Entry 4BIM (X-ray diffraction, 2.95 A resolution); this record covers chains A and B.

== Chain A (and B) ==
Protein: Catalase 3
Source organism: Neurospora crassa
Notes: EC 1.11.1.6; chain B of this document is another copy of the same molecule, construct and numbering; everything in this record applies to it too
UniProtKB: Q9C169 (CAT3_NEUCR); numbering as in UniProt (aligned over 1-719)
Chain sequence (746 residues; numbered -26 to 719; the number before each row is that of its first residue; numbers below 1 keep their minus sign (Met-26 is residue -26)):
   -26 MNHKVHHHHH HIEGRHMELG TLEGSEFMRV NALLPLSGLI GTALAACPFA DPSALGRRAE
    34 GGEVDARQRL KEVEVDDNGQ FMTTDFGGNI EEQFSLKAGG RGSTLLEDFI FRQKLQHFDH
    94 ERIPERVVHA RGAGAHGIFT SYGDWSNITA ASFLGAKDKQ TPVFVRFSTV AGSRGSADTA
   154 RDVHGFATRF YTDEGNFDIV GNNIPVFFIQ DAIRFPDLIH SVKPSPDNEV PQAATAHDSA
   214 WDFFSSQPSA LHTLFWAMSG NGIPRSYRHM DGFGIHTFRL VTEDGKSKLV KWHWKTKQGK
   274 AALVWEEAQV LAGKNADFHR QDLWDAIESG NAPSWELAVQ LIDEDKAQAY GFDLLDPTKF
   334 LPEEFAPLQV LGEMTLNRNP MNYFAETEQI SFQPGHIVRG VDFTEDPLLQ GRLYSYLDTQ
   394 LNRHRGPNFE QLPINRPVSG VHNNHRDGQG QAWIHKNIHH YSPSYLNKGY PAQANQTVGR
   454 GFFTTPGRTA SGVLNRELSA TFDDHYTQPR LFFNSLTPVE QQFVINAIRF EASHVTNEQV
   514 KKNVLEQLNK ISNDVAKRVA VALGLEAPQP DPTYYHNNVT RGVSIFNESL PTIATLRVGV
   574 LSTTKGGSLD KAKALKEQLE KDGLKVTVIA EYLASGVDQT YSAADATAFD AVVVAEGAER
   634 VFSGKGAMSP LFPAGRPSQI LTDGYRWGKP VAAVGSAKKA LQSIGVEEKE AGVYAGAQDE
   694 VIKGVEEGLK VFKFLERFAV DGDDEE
Disordered / not traced: -26 to 35, 717-719 (chain B: -26 to 37, 717-719)
Construct notes: expression tag (-26 to 0)
Curated features (UniProtKB/Swiss-Prot):
  - active site: His102, Asn175
  - binding site (heme): Tyr389
Metal / ion sites: heme Fe near Tyr389 (its only coordinating residue here)
Small-molecule neighbours: heme (HEM): Arg99, Val100, Val101, His102, Arg139, Ser141, Gly158, Phe159, Ala160, Val173, Gly174, Asn175, Phe180, Ala185, Phe188, Ile248, His249, Ser364, Phe365, Leu381, Gly384, Arg385, Ser388, Tyr389, Thr392, Gln393, Arg396

== Chain A / chain B interface ==
Contacting residue pairs (250; chain A residue first):
  Glu65(A) - Ile186(B)
  Glu65(A) - Asp190(B)
  Gln66(A) - Ile186(B)
  Gln66(A) - Arg187(B)  hydrogen bond (backbone-side chain)
  Gln66(A) - Asp190(B)  hydrogen bond
  Gln66(A) - Gln220(B)
  Phe67(A) - Asp184(B)
  Phe67(A) - Ile186(B)
  Phe67(A) - Arg187(B)
  Phe67(A) - Arg469(B)
  Phe67(A) - Glu470(B)
  Phe67(A) - Leu471(B)  hydrophobic
  Ser68(A) - Asp184(B)  hydrogen bond
  Ser68(A) - Ile186(B)
  Ser68(A) - Asn468(B)
  Ser68(A) - Arg469(B)
  Leu69(A) - Asn468(B)
  Leu69(A) - Arg469(B)
  Lys70(A) - Asp184(B)  salt bridge
  Lys70(A) - Pro380(B)
  Lys70(A) - Leu467(B)
  Lys70(A) - Asn468(B)  hydrogen bond (backbone-backbone)
  Lys70(A) - Glu470(B)  hydrogen bond (side chain-backbone)
  Ala71(A) - Leu467(B)  hydrophobic
  Gly72(A) - Ser464(B)
  Gly72(A) - Val466(B)  hydrogen bond (backbone-backbone)
  Gly72(A) - Asn468(B)
  Arg74(A) - Gln321(B)
  Arg74(A) - Asp326(B)  salt bridge
  Arg74(A) - Leu328(B)
  Arg74(A) - Glu378(B)
  Arg74(A) - Ser472(B)
  Gly75(A) - Glu378(B)
  Ser76(A) - Glu378(B)
  Ser76(A) - Gln383(B)
  Ser76(A) - Arg461(B)
  Thr77(A) - Gln383(B)  hydrogen bond (backbone-side chain)
  Leu78(A) - Leu467(B)  hydrophobic
  Asp81(A) - Arg469(B)  salt bridge
  Ile83(A) - Arg469(B)
  Phe84(A) - Ala185(B)  hydrophobic
  Phe84(A) - Ile186(B)  hydrophobic
  Phe84(A) - Gly384(B)
  Phe84(A) - Tyr387(B)  hydrophobic
  Arg85(A) - Tyr387(B)
  Lys87(A) - Ile186(B)  hydrogen bond (side chain-backbone)
  Lys87(A) - Pro189(B)
  Lys87(A) - Asp190(B)  salt bridge
  Leu88(A) - Tyr387(B)  hydrophobic
  Leu88(A) - Ser388(B)
  Gln89(A) - Tyr387(B)
  Gln89(A) - Asp391(B)
  Phe91(A) - Val100(B)
  Phe91(A) - Phe188(B)  hydrophobic
  Phe91(A) - Pro189(B)  hydrophobic
  Phe91(A) - Ile192(B)  hydrophobic
  Asp92(A) - Tyr387(B)
  Asp92(A) - Ser388(B)  hydrogen bond
  Asp92(A) - Asp391(B)
  Asp92(A) - Thr392(B)  hydrogen bond (backbone-side chain)
  Asp92(A) - Asn395(B)
  His93(A) - Asp391(B)  salt bridge
  His93(A) - Asn395(B)
  Glu94(A) - His193(B)  salt bridge
  Arg95(A) - Pro97(B)
  Arg95(A) - Glu98(B)
  Arg95(A) - Val100(B)  hydrogen bond (side chain-backbone)
  Arg95(A) - Lys196(B)
  Arg95(A) - Asn395(B)  hydrogen bond (backbone-side chain)
  Pro97(A) - Arg95(B)
  Glu98(A) - Arg95(B)
  Glu98(A) - Arg147(B)  salt bridge
  Val100(A) - Phe91(B)
  Val100(A) - Arg95(B)  hydrogen bond (backbone-side chain)
  Ser146(A) - Arg147(B)
  Ser146(A) - Gly148(B)
  Arg147(A) - Glu98(B)  salt bridge
  Arg147(A) - Ser146(B)  hydrogen bond
  Arg147(A) - Glu202(B)  salt bridge
  Gly148(A) - Ser146(B)
  Gly148(A) - Gly148(B)
  Gly148(A) - Ser149(B)  hydrogen bond (backbone-backbone)
  Gly148(A) - Gln205(B)
  Ser149(A) - Gly148(B)
  Asp184(A) - Phe67(B)
  Asp184(A) - Ser68(B)  hydrogen bond
  Asp184(A) - Lys70(B)  salt bridge
  Ala185(A) - Phe84(B)
  Ala185(A) - Leu88(B)
  Ile186(A) - Glu65(B)
  Ile186(A) - Gln66(B)
  Ile186(A) - Phe67(B)
  Ile186(A) - Ser68(B)
  Ile186(A) - Phe84(B)  hydrophobic
  Ile186(A) - Lys87(B)  hydrogen bond (backbone-side chain)
  Ile186(A) - Leu88(B)  hydrophobic
  Arg187(A) - Gln66(B)  hydrogen bond (side chain-backbone)
  Arg187(A) - Phe67(B)
  Phe188(A) - Phe91(B)  hydrophobic
  Pro189(A) - Lys87(B)
  Pro189(A) - Leu88(B)
  Pro189(A) - Phe91(B)  hydrophobic
  Asp190(A) - Glu65(B)
  Asp190(A) - Gln66(B)  hydrogen bond
  Asp190(A) - Lys87(B)  salt bridge
  Ile192(A) - Phe91(B)  hydrophobic
  His193(A) - Glu94(B)  salt bridge
  Lys196(A) - Arg95(B)
  Pro199(A) - Asn355(B)
  Pro199(A) - Tyr356(B)  hydrogen bond (backbone-backbone)
  Asp200(A) - Trp297(B)
  Asp200(A) - Pro353(B)
  Asp200(A) - Met354(B)
  Asp200(A) - Tyr356(B)
  Asn201(A) - Arg293(B)
  Asn201(A) - Gln294(B)
  Asn201(A) - Trp297(B)
  Asn201(A) - Tyr356(B)
  Glu202(A) - Arg147(B)  salt bridge
  Glu202(A) - Asp290(B)
  Glu202(A) - Arg293(B)  salt bridge
  Glu202(A) - Tyr356(B)
  Val203(A) - Asp290(B)
  Val203(A) - Arg293(B)
  Val203(A) - Gln294(B)
  Pro204(A) - Asp290(B)
  Gln205(A) - Gly148(B)
  Gln205(A) - Asp290(B)  hydrogen bond (backbone-side chain)
  Gln220(A) - Gln66(B)
  Glu279(A) - Pro646(B)
  Gln282(A) - Gly286(B)
  Gln282(A) - Lys287(B)
  Ala285(A) - Gly286(B)
  Gly286(A) - Gln282(B)
  Gly286(A) - Ala285(B)
  Gly286(A) - Gly286(B)
  Lys287(A) - Gln282(B)
  Asp290(A) - Glu202(B)
  Asp290(A) - Val203(B)
  Asp290(A) - Pro204(B)
  Asp290(A) - Gln205(B)  hydrogen bond (side chain-backbone)
  Arg293(A) - Asn201(B)
  Arg293(A) - Glu202(B)  salt bridge
  Arg293(A) - Val203(B)
  Gln294(A) - Val203(B)
  Trp297(A) - Asp200(B)
  Trp297(A) - Asn201(B)
  Gln321(A) - Arg74(B)
  Asp326(A) - Arg74(B)  salt bridge
  Leu328(A) - Arg74(B)
  Pro353(A) - Asp200(B)
  Met354(A) - Asp200(B)
  Asn355(A) - Pro199(B)
  Tyr356(A) - Pro199(B)  hydrogen bond (backbone-backbone)
  Tyr356(A) - Asp200(B)  hydrogen bond (backbone-backbone)
  Tyr356(A) - Asn201(B)
  Tyr356(A) - Glu202(B)
  Glu378(A) - Arg74(B)
  Glu378(A) - Gly75(B)
  Glu378(A) - Ser76(B)
  Pro380(A) - Lys70(B)
  Gln383(A) - Ser76(B)
  Gln383(A) - Thr77(B)  hydrogen bond (side chain-backbone)
  Gly384(A) - Phe84(B)
  Tyr387(A) - Phe84(B)  hydrophobic
  Tyr387(A) - Arg85(B)  hydrogen bond (side chain-backbone)
  Tyr387(A) - Leu88(B)  hydrophobic
  Tyr387(A) - Gln89(B)
  Tyr387(A) - Asp92(B)
  Ser388(A) - Leu88(B)
  Ser388(A) - Asp92(B)  hydrogen bond
  Asp391(A) - Gln89(B)
  Asp391(A) - Asp92(B)
  Asp391(A) - His93(B)  salt bridge
  Thr392(A) - Asp92(B)  hydrogen bond (side chain-backbone)
  Leu394(A) - His93(B)
  Leu394(A) - Arg398(B)  hydrogen bond (backbone-side chain)
  Asn395(A) - His93(B)
  Asn395(A) - Arg95(B)  hydrogen bond (side chain-backbone)
  Asn395(A) - Arg398(B)  hydrogen bond
  Arg398(A) - Pro97(B)
  Arg398(A) - Asn395(B)  hydrogen bond (side chain-backbone)
  Arg398(A) - Arg398(B)
  Arg461(A) - Ser76(B)
  Ser464(A) - Gly72(B)
  Val466(A) - Lys70(B)
  Val466(A) - Gly72(B)  hydrogen bond (backbone-backbone)
  Leu467(A) - Lys70(B)
  Leu467(A) - Ala71(B)  hydrophobic
  Leu467(A) - Leu78(B)  hydrophobic
  Asn468(A) - Ser68(B)
  Asn468(A) - Leu69(B)
  Asn468(A) - Lys70(B)  hydrogen bond (backbone-backbone)
  Asn468(A) - Gly72(B)
  Arg469(A) - Glu64(B)
  Arg469(A) - Phe67(B)
  Arg469(A) - Ser68(B)
  Arg469(A) - Leu69(B)
  Arg469(A) - Asp81(B)  salt bridge
  Arg469(A) - Ile83(B)
  Glu470(A) - Phe67(B)
  Glu470(A) - Lys70(B)  hydrogen bond (backbone-side chain)
  Leu471(A) - Phe67(B)  hydrophobic
  Ser472(A) - Arg74(B)
  Asn499(A) - Pro643(B)  hydrogen bond (side chain-backbone)
  Asn499(A) - Leu644(B)
  Arg502(A) - Pro643(B)  hydrogen bond (side chain-backbone)
  Phe503(A) - Ser615(B)
  Phe503(A) - Ala616(B)  hydrophobic
  Ser506(A) - Leu606(B)
  Ser506(A) - Thr613(B)
  Ser506(A) - Ala616(B)
  His507(A) - Ala616(B)
  Val534(A) - Tyr605(B)
  Ala535(A) - Tyr605(B)
  Ala535(A) - Leu606(B)  hydrogen bond (backbone-backbone)
  Ala535(A) - Thr613(B)
  Ala535(A) - Leu644(B)  hydrophobic
  Leu536(A) - Leu606(B)
  Gly537(A) - Leu606(B)
  Tyr605(A) - Val534(B)
  Tyr605(A) - Ala535(B)
  Leu606(A) - Ser506(B)
  Leu606(A) - Ala535(B)  hydrogen bond (backbone-backbone)
  Leu606(A) - Leu536(B)
  Leu606(A) - Gly537(B)
  Thr613(A) - Ser506(B)
  Thr613(A) - Ala535(B)
  Ser615(A) - Phe503(B)
  Ala616(A) - Phe503(B)  hydrophobic
  Ala616(A) - Ser506(B)
  Ala616(A) - His507(B)
  Ser642(A) - Ala712(B)
  Pro643(A) - Gln495(B)
  Pro643(A) - Asn499(B)  hydrogen bond (backbone-side chain)
  Pro643(A) - Arg502(B)  hydrogen bond (backbone-side chain)
  Pro643(A) - Ala712(B)
  Pro643(A) - Val713(B)
  Pro643(A) - Asp714(B)
  Pro646(A) - Glu279(B)
  Ala647(A) - Arg659(B)  hydrogen bond (backbone-side chain)
  Gly648(A) - Arg659(B)
  Arg649(A) - Glu279(B)
  Gln652(A) - Gln652(B)  hydrogen bond
  Gln652(A) - Asp656(B)
  Arg659(A) - Ala647(B)  hydrogen bond (side chain-backbone)
  Arg659(A) - Gly648(B)
  Ala712(A) - Pro643(B)
  Val713(A) - Pro643(B)
  Asp714(A) - Pro643(B)
Other interface residues (no listed pair), chain A (124 interface residues in all): Gly73, Phe82, Ile96, Val101, Arg104, Val283, Ala320, Ala463, Gly465, Thr474, Gln495, Leu644, Asp656
Other interface residues (no listed pair), chain B (126 interface residues in all): Gly73, Ile96, Val101, Arg104, Val283, Ala320, Glu361, Leu394, Arg396, Ala463, Gly465, Thr474, Ser642, Arg649

== Summary ==
The interface between chain A and chain B involves 124 residues on one side and 126 on the other, with 44
hydrogen bonds and 18 salt bridges. Among the polar pairs are Lys70(A)-Asp184(B), Arg74(A)-Asp326(B) and
Asp81(A)-Arg469(B). Ligands of chain A: heme.
Both chains are Catalase 3 (Neurospora crassa). Entry 4BIM (Catalase 3 from neurospora crassa in tetragonal
form exposes A modified tetrameric organization) was determined by X-ray diffraction (same publication as 3ZJ4
and 3ZJ5).
